Entry 9JHE (X-ray diffraction, 2.55 A resolution); this record covers chains D and E of the 6 polymer chains in the assembly.

[Chain D (and E)]
Protein: 3-hydroxyacyl-CoA dehydrogenase, NAD binding domain protein
Source organism: Faecalibacterium duncaniae (strain DSM 17677 / JCM 31915 / A2-165)
Notes: EC 1.1.1.157; chain E of this document is another copy of the same molecule, construct and numbering; everything in this record applies to it too
Reference sequence: C7H5K9 (C7H5K9_FAED2); numbering as in UniProt (aligned over 1-290)
Sequence (290 residues; numbered 1 to 290; the number before each row is that of its first residue):
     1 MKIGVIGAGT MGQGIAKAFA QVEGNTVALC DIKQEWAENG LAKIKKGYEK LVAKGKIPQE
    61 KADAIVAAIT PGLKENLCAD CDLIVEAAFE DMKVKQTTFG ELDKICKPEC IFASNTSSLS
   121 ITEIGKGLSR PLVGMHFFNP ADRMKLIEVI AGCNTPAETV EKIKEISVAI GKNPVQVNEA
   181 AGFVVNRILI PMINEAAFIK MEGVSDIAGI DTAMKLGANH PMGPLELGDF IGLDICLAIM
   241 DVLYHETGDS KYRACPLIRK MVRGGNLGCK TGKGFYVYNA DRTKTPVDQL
Not modelled in the structure: 290
Residues lining bound ligands: NAD (nicotinamide-adenine-dinucleotide): Ile-6, Gly-7, Ala-8, Gly-9, Thr-10, Met-11, Gly-12, Cys-30, Asp-31, Ile-32, Trp-36, Ala-87, Ala-88, Phe-89, Glu-90, Lys-95, Thr-98, Asn-115, Thr-116, Ser-117, His-136, Phe-137, Asn-139, Ile-231, Ile-235, Lys-270
Reported in the primary citation:
  - binding site for NAD: Ile-6, Gly-7 to Gly-12, Asp-31, Ile-32, Ala-88, Glu-90, Val-94, Lys-95, Thr-98, Asn-115, Ser-117
  - catalytic residues: Ser-117, Glu-148
  - catalytic residues: His-136 (proposed by the authors, not directly observed)

[Chain D / chain E interface]
Pairs across the interface (21):
  Tyr-244(D) with Tyr-244(E), hydrogen bond; Gly-248(E), hydrogen bond (side chain-backbone)
  Ser-250(D) with Gly-248(E), hydrogen bond (side chain-backbone); Asp-249(E); Ser-250(E)
  Arg-253(D) with Thr-247(E); Gly-248(E)
  Arg-259(D) with Glu-246(E)
  Lys-260(D) with Thr-122(E); Cys-153(E); Glu-179(E), hydrogen bond (side chain-backbone)
  Arg-263(D) with Ser-120(E); Thr-122(E); Glu-123(E), salt bridge; Lys-126(E); Glu-246(E), salt bridge
  Gly-264(D) with Thr-122(E); Asn-154(E), hydrogen bond (backbone-side chain)
  Gly-265(D) with Lys-126(E)
  Asn-266(D) with Cys-153(E); Asn-154(E), hydrogen bond
Other interface residues (no listed pair), chain D (10 interface residues in all): Met-261
Other interface residues (no listed pair), chain E (14 interface residues in all): Asn-178

[Summary]
The interface between chain D and chain E involves 10 residues on one side and 14 on the other, with 6
hydrogen bonds and 2 salt bridges. Polar contacts include Arg-263(D)/Glu-123(E), Arg-263(D)/Glu-246(E) and
Tyr-244(D)/Tyr-244(E). The paper reports catalytic residues Ser-117(D), Glu-148(D) and His-136(D); a binding
site for NAD at Ile-6(D), Gly-7(D) and Asp-31(D) among others.
Chain D and chain E are both 3-hydroxyacyl-CoA dehydrogenase, NAD binding domain protein (Faecalibacterium
duncaniae (strain DSM 17677 / JCM 31915 / A2-165)); the structure, 3-hydroxybutyryl-CoA dehydrogenase with
NAD, was determined by X-ray diffraction (same publication as 9JHZ, 9JHY and 9JI0).
